Entry 7R6V (X-ray diffraction, 2.16 A resolution); this record covers chains D and A of the 6 polymer chains in the assembly.

== Chain D ==
Name: Nuclease EXOG, mitochondrial
Organism: Homo sapiens
Notes: EC 3.1.30.-; engineered mutation(s): H140A
UniProt: Q9Y2C4 (EXOG_HUMAN); residues 58-368 here = UniProt positions 58-368
Sequence (311 residues; numbered 58 to 368; the number before each row is that of its first residue):
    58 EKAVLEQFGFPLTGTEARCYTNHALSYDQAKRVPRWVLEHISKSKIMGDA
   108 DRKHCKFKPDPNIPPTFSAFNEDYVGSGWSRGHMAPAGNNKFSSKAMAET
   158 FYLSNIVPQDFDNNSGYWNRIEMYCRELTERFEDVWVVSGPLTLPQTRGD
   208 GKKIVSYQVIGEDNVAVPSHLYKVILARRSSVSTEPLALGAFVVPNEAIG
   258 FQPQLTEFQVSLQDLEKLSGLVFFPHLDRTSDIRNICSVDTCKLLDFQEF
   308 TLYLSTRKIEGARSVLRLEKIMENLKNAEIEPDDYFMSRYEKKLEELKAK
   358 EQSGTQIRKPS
Not modelled in the structure: 58-59, 353-368
Disulfide bonds: Cys294-Cys299
Swiss-Prot annotation at these positions:
  - active site: His140 (Proton acceptor)
  - binding site (a divalent metal cation): Asn171
  - natural variant: Gly277 (G277V: Abolishes catalytic activity)
  - mutagenesis: Ser137 (S137D: No effect on catalytic activity), His140 (H140A: Abolishes catalytic activity)

== Chain A ==
Molecule: 12-nt DNA strand
Sequence (12 nucleotides; each row starts with the number of its first residue):
     1 CGCACGTCAGAA
Not modelled in the structure: 1-3

== Interface between chain D and chain A ==
Contacting residue pairs (14; chain D residue first):
  Lys113(D) with DA4(A), salt bridge to the phosphate
  Ser172(D) with DG10(A), hydrogen bond to the base
  Asn176(D) with DG10(A), base contact
  Gly257(D) with DA11(A), base contact
  Phe258(D) with DA11(A), hydrogen bond to the base
  Gln259(D) with DA11(A), hydrogen bond to the base
  Phe304(D) with DA11(A), sugar contact; DA12(A), phosphate contact
  Leu311(D) with DG10(A), base contact
  Lys315(D) with DA9(A), base contact; DG10(A), hydrogen bond to the base
  Arg320(D) with DT7(A), phosphate contact; DC8(A), base contact
  Arg324(D) with DC8(A), salt bridge to the phosphate
Also at the interface, not in a pair above, chain D (13 interface residues in all): Phe307, Ser321

== Summary ==
The interface between chain D and chain A involves 13 residues on one side and 7 on the other; the contacts
include 4 hydrogen bonds and 2 salt bridges. Among the polar pairs are Ser172(D)-DG10(A), Phe258(D)-DA11(A)
and Gln259(D)-DA11(A).
Here chain D is Nuclease EXOG, mitochondrial (Homo sapiens) and chain A is a 12-nt DNA strand. Entry 7R6V
(Human EXOG complexed with dRP-containing DNA) was determined by X-ray diffraction.
